PDB entry 4QQ6 | X-ray diffraction, 1.75 A resolution | chain A

[Chain A]
Molecule: Survival motor neuron protein
Source organism: Homo sapiens
UniProt: Q16637 (SMN_HUMAN); residues 82-147 here = UniProt positions 82-147
Sequence (67 residues; row label = number of the first residue in the row):
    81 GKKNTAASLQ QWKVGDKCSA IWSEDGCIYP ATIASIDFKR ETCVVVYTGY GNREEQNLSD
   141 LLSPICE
Unresolved in the structure: 81-89
Construct notes: expression tag (81)
Residues lining bound ligands: 36X (4-methyl-2,3,4,5,6,7-hexahydrodicyclopenta[b,e]pyridin-8(1H)-imine): Trp102, Tyr109, Tyr127, Tyr130, Asn132
What the authors report for this chain:
  - binding site for 36X: Trp102, Tyr109, Tyr127, Tyr130, Asn132
  - mutagenesis - W102F, W102Y, N132A: decreased binding to 36X
  - mutagenesis - W102A, Y130A: abolished binding to 36X
  - mutagenesis - Y130W: decreased expression

[In short]
Chain A binds compound 36X. The paper reports a binding site for 36X at Trp102, Tyr109 and Tyr127 among
others; W102F, W102Y and N132A reduce binding to 36X; 6 substitutions were tested in all.
Chain A is Survival motor neuron protein (Homo sapiens); the structure, Crystal Structure of tudor domain of
SMN1 in complex with a small organic molecule, was determined by X-ray diffraction, deposited together with
7W2P, 7W30, 6V9T and 4QQD.
